6VWI - chains A and I of the 3 polymer chains in the assembly; structure by electron microscopy, 3.70 A resolution.

== Chain A ==
Protein: Leucine-zippered human type 1 insulin-like growth factor receptor ectodomain
Source organism: Homo sapiens
Notes: EC 2.7.10.1
UniProt: chimeric construct of P08069, P03069: residues 1-905 from P08069 (IGF1R_HUMAN) positions 31-935 (UniProt number = residue number + 30); residues 906-938 from P03069 positions 249-281 (UniProt number = residue number - 657)
Chain sequence (952 residues; row label = number of the first residue in the row):
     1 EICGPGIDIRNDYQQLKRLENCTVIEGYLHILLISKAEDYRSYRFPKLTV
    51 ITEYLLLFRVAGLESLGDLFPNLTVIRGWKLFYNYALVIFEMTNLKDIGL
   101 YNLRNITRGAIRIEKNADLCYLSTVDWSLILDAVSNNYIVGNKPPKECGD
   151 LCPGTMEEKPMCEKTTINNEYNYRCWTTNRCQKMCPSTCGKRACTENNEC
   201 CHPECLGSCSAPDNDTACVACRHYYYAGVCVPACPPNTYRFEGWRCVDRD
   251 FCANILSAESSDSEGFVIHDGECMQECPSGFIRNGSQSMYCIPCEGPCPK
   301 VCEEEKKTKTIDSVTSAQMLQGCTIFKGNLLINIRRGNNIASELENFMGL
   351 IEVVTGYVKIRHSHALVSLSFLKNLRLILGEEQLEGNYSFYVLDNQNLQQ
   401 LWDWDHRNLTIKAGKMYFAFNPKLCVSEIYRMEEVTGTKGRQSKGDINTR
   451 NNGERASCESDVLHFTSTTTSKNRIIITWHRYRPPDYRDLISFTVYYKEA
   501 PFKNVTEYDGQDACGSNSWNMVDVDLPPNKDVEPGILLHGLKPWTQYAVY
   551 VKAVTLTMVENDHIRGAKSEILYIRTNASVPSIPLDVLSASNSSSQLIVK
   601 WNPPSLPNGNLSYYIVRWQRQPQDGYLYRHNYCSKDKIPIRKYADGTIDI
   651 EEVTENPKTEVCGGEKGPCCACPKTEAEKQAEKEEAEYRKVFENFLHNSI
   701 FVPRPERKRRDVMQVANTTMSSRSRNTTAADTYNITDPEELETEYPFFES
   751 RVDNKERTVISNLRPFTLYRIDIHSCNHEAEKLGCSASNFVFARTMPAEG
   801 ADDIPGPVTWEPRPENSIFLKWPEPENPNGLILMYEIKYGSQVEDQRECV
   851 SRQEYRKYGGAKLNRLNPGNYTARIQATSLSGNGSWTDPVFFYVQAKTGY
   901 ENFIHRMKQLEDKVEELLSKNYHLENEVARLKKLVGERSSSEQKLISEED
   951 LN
Not modelled in the structure: 156-160, 258-265, 294-298, 458-952
Disulfides: Cys-3/Cys-22, Cys-120/Cys-148, Cys-152/Cys-175, Cys-162/Cys-181, Cys-185/Cys-194, Cys-189/Cys-200, Cys-201/Cys-209, Cys-205/Cys-218, Cys-221/Cys-230, Cys-234/Cys-246, Cys-252/Cys-273, Cys-277/Cys-291, Cys-302/Cys-323
Covalently attached groups: N-acetylglucosamine (NAG) linked to Asn-21, Asn-105, Asn-387
Construct notes: expression tag (939-952)
UniProt features mapped onto this chain:
  - glycosylation (N-linked (GlcNAc...) asparagine): Asn-21, Asn-72, Asn-105, Asn-214, Asn-284, Asn-387, Asn-408, Asn-504, Asn-577, Asn-592, Asn-610, Asn-717, Asn-726, Asn-734, Asn-870, Asn-883
  - region: Leu-910 to Leu-931 (Leucine-zipper)

== Chain I ==
Protein: Insulin-like growth factor II
Source organism: Homo sapiens
UniProt: P01344 (IGF2_HUMAN); residues 1-67 here correspond to UniProt positions 25-91 (UniProt number = residue number + 24)
Chain sequence (67 residues; numbered 1 to 67; the number before each row is that of its first residue):
     1 AYRPSETLCGGELVDTLQFVCGDRGFYFSRPASRVSRRSRGIVEECCFRS
    51 CDLALLETYCATPAKSE
Not modelled in the structure: 1-4, 33-36, 63-67
Disulfides: Cys-9/Cys-47, Cys-21/Cys-60, Cys-46/Cys-51
UniProt features mapped onto this chain:
  - region: Ala-1 to Phe-28 (B), Ser-29 to Arg-40 (C), Gly-41 to Ala-61 (A), Thr-62 to Glu-67 (D)
  - site (Important for interaction with integrin): Arg-24, Arg-34, Arg-37, Arg-38
What the authors report for this chain:
  - mutagenesis - E12A (2-fold): decreased binding to solubilized IGF-1R ectodomain (citing earlier work)
  - mutagenesis - E12A (6-fold): decreased binding to surface-expressed holoIGF-1R (citing earlier work)

== Interface between chain A and chain I ==
Contacting residue pairs (16; chain A residue first):
  Gly-6(A) / Arg-30(I)  hydrogen bond (backbone-side chain)
  Asp-8(A) / Phe-28(I)
  Arg-10(A) / Phe-26(I)
  Arg-10(A) / Tyr-27(I)
  Arg-10(A) / Phe-28(I)
  Asn-11(A) / Gly-25(I)
  Asn-11(A) / Phe-26(I)  hydrogen bond (side chain-backbone)
  Arg-18(A) / Arg-30(I)
  Tyr-28(A) / Arg-30(I)
  Leu-33(A) / Phe-26(I)  hydrophobic
  Ser-35(A) / Gln-18(I)
  Arg-59(A) / Val-14(I)
  Arg-59(A) / Asp-15(I)  salt bridge
  Glu-305(A) / Arg-38(I)  salt bridge
  Lys-306(A) / Ser-39(I)
  Lys-306(A) / Glu-44(I)  salt bridge
Other interface residues (no listed pair), chain A (12 interface residues in all): Phe-58
Other interface residues (no listed pair), chain I (12 interface residues in all): Pro-31

== Overview ==
Chain A and chain I each contribute 12 residues to their interface, with 2 hydrogen bonds and 3 salt bridges.
Polar contacts include Arg-59(A)/Asp-15(I), Glu-305(A)/Arg-38(I) and Lys-306(A)/Glu-44(I). From the paper:
E12A of chain I reduces binding to solubilized IGF-1R ectodomain; E12A of chain I reduces binding to
surface-expressed holoIGF-1R.
Chain A is Leucine-zippered human type 1 insulin-like growth factor receptor ectodomain and chain I is
Insulin-like growth factor II, both from Homo sapiens; the structure, Head region of the closed conformation
of the human type 1 insulin-like growth factor receptor ectodomain ..., was determined by electron microscopy
together with 6VWG, 6VWH and 6VWJ from the same study.
